Entry 3CF0 (X-ray diffraction, 3.00 A resolution); this record covers chains H and M of the 7 polymer chains in the assembly.

# Chain H (and M)
Molecule: Transitional endoplasmic reticulum ATPase
Organism: Mus musculus
Notes: fragment: D2 subdomain OF P97/VCP; chain M of this document is another copy of the same molecule, construct and numbering; everything in this record applies to it too
Reference sequence: Q01853 (TERA_MOUSE); residue numbers follow UniProt; this construct covers 463-763
Chain sequence (301 residues; numbered 463 to 763; the number before each row is that of its first residue):
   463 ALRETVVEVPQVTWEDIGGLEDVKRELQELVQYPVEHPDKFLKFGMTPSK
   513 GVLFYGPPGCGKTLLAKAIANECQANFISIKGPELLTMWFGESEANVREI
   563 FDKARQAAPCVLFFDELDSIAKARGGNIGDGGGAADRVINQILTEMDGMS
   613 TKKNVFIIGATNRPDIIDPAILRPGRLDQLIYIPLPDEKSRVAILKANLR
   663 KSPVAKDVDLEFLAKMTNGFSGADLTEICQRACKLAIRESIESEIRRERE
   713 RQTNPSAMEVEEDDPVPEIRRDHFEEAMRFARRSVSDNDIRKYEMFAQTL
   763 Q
Disordered / not traced: 708-727
Residues lining bound ligands: ADP (adenosine-5'-diphosphate): D478, I479, G480, L482, P520, G521, C522, G523, K524, T525, L526, I656, N660, G684, A685, T688
Swiss-Prot annotation at these positions:
  - binding site (ATP): G521 to L526
  - modified residue: K502 (N6-acetyllysine), K505 (N6-acetyllysine), K668 (N6-acetyllysine), S702 (Phosphoserine), K754 (N6-acetyllysine)

# Chain H / chain M interface
Residue-residue contacts (40):
  R487(H) - R700(M)
  E491(H) - R700(M)  salt bridge
  Y495(H) - I703(M)  hydrophobic
  F506(H) - K663(M)
  F506(H) - S664(M)  hydrogen bond (backbone-side chain)
  F506(H) - P665(M)
  F506(H) - I699(M)  hydrophobic
  F506(H) - P729(M)  hydrophobic
  G593(H) - G587(M)
  G594(H) - A585(M)
  G594(H) - R586(M)
  G594(H) - G587(M)
  G595(H) - K584(M)
  G595(H) - A585(M)  hydrogen bond (backbone-backbone)
  G595(H) - G587(M)
  A597(H) - L548(M)  hydrophobic
  A597(H) - F552(M)
  A597(H) - A585(M)  hydrophobic
  D598(H) - F552(M)
  R599(H) - F552(M)  hydrogen bond (side chain-backbone)
  N602(H) - P545(M)  hydrogen bond (side chain-backbone)
  N602(H) - L548(M)
  N602(H) - T549(M)  hydrogen bond
  Q603(H) - A463(M)
  Q603(H) - T549(M)
  L605(H) - P545(M)  hydrophobic
  T606(H) - R465(M)
  T606(H) - P545(M)
  T606(H) - T549(M)
  D609(H) - K543(M)
  D609(H) - P545(M)
  G610(H) - R465(M)
  R635(H) - E578(M)  salt bridge
  R635(H) - N624(M)
  R638(H) - P545(M)
  R638(H) - E578(M)  salt bridge
  Q641(H) - K696(M)  hydrogen bond
  T761(H) - R744(M)  hydrogen bond (backbone-side chain)
  L762(H) - R744(M)  hydrogen bond (backbone-side chain)
  Q763(H) - R744(M)
Other interface residues (no listed pair), chain H (29 interface residues in all): L492, H499, K502, G507, M508, A557, A632
Other interface residues (no listed pair), chain M (27 interface residues in all): E546, G553, Q692, C695, E706

# Summary
Chain H and chain M form an interface of 29 and 27 residues respectively, with 8 hydrogen bonds and 3 salt
bridges. Polar contacts include E491(H)-R700(M), R635(H)-E578(M) and R638(H)-E578(M). Chain H binds ADP.
UniProt lists 6 ATP-binding residues on chain H.
Both chains are Transitional endoplasmic reticulum ATPase (Mus musculus). Entry 3CF0 (Structure of D2
subdomain of P97/VCP in complex with ADP) was determined by X-ray diffraction together with 3CF1, 3CF2 and
3CF3 from the same study.
